Entry 5MY1 (electron microscopy, 7.60 A resolution (low resolution: residue-level contacts below are approximate; hydrogen-bond / salt-bridge calls are withheld)); this record covers chains A and L of the 26 polymer chains in the assembly.

== Chain A ==
Molecule: 16S ribosomal RNA
Source organism: Escherichia coli K-12
Sequence (1542 nucleotides; each row starts with the number of its first residue):
     1 AAAUUGAAGA GUUUGAUCAU GGCUCAGAUU GAACGCUGGC GGCAGGCCUA ACACAUGCAA
    61 GUCGAACGGU AACAGGAAGA AGCUUGCUUC UUUGCUGACG AGUGGCGGAC GGGUGAGUAA
   121 UGUCUGGGAA ACUGCCUGAU GGAGGGGGAU AACUACUGGA AACGGUAGCU AAUACCGCAU
   181 AACGUCGCAA GACCAAAGAG GGGGACCUUC GGGCCUCUUG CCAUCGGAUG UGCCCAGAUG
   241 GGAUUAGCUA GUAGGUGGGG UAACGGCUCA CCUAGGCGAC GAUCCCUAGC UGGUCUGAGA
   301 GGAUGACCAG CCACACUGGA ACUGAGACAC GGUCCAGACU CCUACGGGAG GCAGCAGUGG
   361 GGAAUAUUGC ACAAUGGGCG CAAGCCUGAU GCAGCCAUGC CGCGUGUAUG AAGAAGGCCU
   421 UCGGGUUGUA AAGUACUUUC AGCGGGGAGG AAGGGAGUAA AGUUAAUACC UUUGCUCAUU
   481 GACGUUACCC GCAGAAGAAG CACCGGCUAA CUCCGUGCCA GCAGCCGCGG UAAUACGGAG
   541 GGUGCAAGCG UUAAUCGGAA UUACUGGGCG UAAAGCGCAC GCAGGCGGUU UGUUAAGUCA
   601 GAUGUGAAAU CCCCGGGCUC AACCUGGGAA CUGCAUCUGA UACUGGCAAG CUUGAGUCUC
   661 GUAGAGGGGG GUAGAAUUCC AGGUGUAGCG GUGAAAUGCG UAGAGAUCUG GAGGAAUACC
   721 GGUGGCGAAG GCGGCCCCCU GGACGAAGAC UGACGCUCAG GUGCGAAAGC GUGGGGAGCA
   781 AACAGGAUUA GAUACCCUGG UAGUCCACGC CGUAAACGAU GUCGACUUGG AGGUUGUGCC
   841 CUUGAGGCGU GGCUUCCGGA GCUAACGCGU UAAGUCGACC GCCUGGGGAG UACGGCCGCA
   901 AGGUUAAAAC UCAAAUGAAU UGACGGGGGC CCGCACAAGC GGUGGAGCAU GUGGUUUAAU
   961 UCGAUGCAAC GCGAAGAACC UUACCUGGUC UUGACAUCCA CGGAAGUUUU CAGAGAUGAG
  1021 AAUGUGCCUU CGGGAACCGU GAGACAGGUG CUGCAUGGCU GUCGUCAGCU CGUGUUGUGA
  1081 AAUGUUGGGU UAAGUCCCGC AACGAGCGCA ACCCUUAUCC UUUGUUGCCA GCGGUCCGGC
  1141 CGGGAACUCA AAGGAGACUG CCAGUGAUAA ACUGGAGGAA GGUGGGGAUG ACGUCAAGUC
  1201 AUCAUGGCCC UUACGACCAG GGCUACACAC GUGCUACAAU GGCGCAUACA AAGAGAAGCG
  1261 ACCUCGCGAG AGCAAGCGGA CCUCAUAAAG UGCGUCGUAG UCCGGAUUGG AGUCUGCAAC
  1321 UCGACUCCAU GAAGUCGGAA UCGCUAGUAA UCGUGGAUCA GAAUGCCACG GUGAAUACGU
  1381 UCCCGGGCCU UGUACACACC GCCCGUCACA CCAUGGGAGU GGGUUGCAAA AGAAGUAGGU
  1441 AGCUUAACCU UCGGGAGGGC GCUUACCACU UUGUGAUUCA UGACUGGGGU GAAGUCGUAA
  1501 CAAGGUAACC GUAGGGGAAC CUGCGGUUGG AUCACCUCCU UA
Disordered / not traced: 1-4, 1535-1542

== Chain L ==
Protein: 30S ribosomal protein S12
Source organism: Escherichia coli K-12
UniProt: P0A7S3 (RS12_ECOLI); residues 1-123 here correspond to UniProt positions 2-124 (UniProt number = residue number + 1)
Amino-acid sequence (123 residues; numbered 1 to 123; the number before each row is that of its first residue):
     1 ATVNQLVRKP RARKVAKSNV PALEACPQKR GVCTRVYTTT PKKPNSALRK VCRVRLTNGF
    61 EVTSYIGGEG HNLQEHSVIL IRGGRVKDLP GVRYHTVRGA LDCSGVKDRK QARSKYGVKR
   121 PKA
Swiss-Prot annotation at these positions:
  - modified residue: Asp88 (3-methylthioaspartic acid), Lys107 (N6-acetyllysine)

== How chain A and chain L interact ==
Residue-residue contacts (100; chain A residue first):
  A33(A) - Pro27(L)
  A33(A) - Gln28(L)
  C34(A) - Gln28(L)
  C34(A) - Val97(L)
  G35(A) - Arg98(L)
  G35(A) - Gly99(L)
  G35(A) - Arg113(L)
  G35(A) - Ser114(L)
  G35(A) - Tyr116(L)
  C36(A) - Ser114(L)
  C36(A) - Val118(L)
  C36(A) - Lys119(L)
  C36(A) - Arg120(L)
  U37(A) - Lys119(L)
  U37(A) - Arg120(L)
  G302(A) - Arg13(L)
  A303(A) - Arg13(L)
  G362(A) - Arg30(L)
  G362(A) - Thr57(L)
  A363(A) - Ala25(L)
  A363(A) - Cys26(L)
  A363(A) - Pro27(L)
  A363(A) - Gln28(L)
  A363(A) - Lys29(L)
  A363(A) - Arg30(L)
  A363(A) - Thr57(L)
  A363(A) - Leu80(L)
  G500(A) - Arg120(L)
  C501(A) - Arg113(L)
  C501(A) - Ser114(L)
  A502(A) - Ala112(L)
  A502(A) - Arg113(L)
  A502(A) - Ser114(L)
  A502(A) - Lys115(L)
  C503(A) - Ala112(L)
  C503(A) - Lys115(L)
  C518(A) - Ser46(L)
  C519(A) - Ser46(L)
  C519(A) - Ala47(L)
  A520(A) - Ala47(L)
  A520(A) - Leu48(L)
  A520(A) - Glu69(L)
  G521(A) - Arg49(L)
  G521(A) - Lys50(L)
  G521(A) - Gly68(L)
  G521(A) - Glu69(L)
  C522(A) - Asn45(L)
  C522(A) - Arg49(L)
  C522(A) - Tyr65(L)
  C522(A) - Gly67(L)
  C522(A) - Gly68(L)
  C522(A) - Asp88(L)
  A523(A) - Arg49(L)
  A523(A) - Val86(L)
  A523(A) - Lys87(L)
  A523(A) - Asp88(L)
  G527(A) - Asn45(L)
  C528(A) - Asn45(L)
  G529(A) - Asn45(L)
  G529(A) - Ser46(L)
  G529(A) - Ala47(L)
  C536(A) - Glu69(L)
  G537(A) - Glu69(L)
  G537(A) - Arg109(L)
  G537(A) - Tyr116(L)
  G538(A) - Arg109(L)
  G538(A) - Lys110(L)
  G538(A) - Gln111(L)
  A539(A) - Lys110(L)
  A539(A) - Gln111(L)
  U551(A) - Arg82(L)
  U552(A) - Pro27(L)
  U552(A) - Arg82(L)
  A553(A) - Ala25(L)
  A553(A) - Cys26(L)
  A553(A) - Pro27(L)
  A554(A) - Ser18(L)
  A554(A) - Leu23(L)
  U562(A) - Arg11(L)
  U562(A) - Ala12(L)
  U562(A) - Arg13(L)
  A563(A) - Arg11(L)
  C564(A) - Leu6(L)
  C564(A) - Arg11(L)
  G567(A) - Ala1(L)
  G567(A) - Arg11(L)
  G568(A) - Ala1(L)
  G585(A) - Asn4(L)
  C880(A) - Asn4(L)
  C880(A) - Gln5(L)
  G881(A) - Gln5(L)
  G881(A) - Arg8(L)
  C882(A) - Ala1(L)
  C882(A) - Gln5(L)
  C882(A) - Arg8(L)
  C882(A) - Lys9(L)
  U884(A) - Arg11(L)
  C912(A) - Lys42(L)
  G1491(A) - Lys43(L)
  A1492(A) - Lys43(L)
Other interface residues (no listed pair), chain A (49 interface residues in all): A32, C549, G550, C879, C883, A913
Other interface residues (no listed pair), chain L (57 interface residues in all): Pro10, Pro44, Gly70, Gly83, Gly84, Leu89, Ala100, Asp108

== Summary ==
The interface between chain A and chain L involves 49 residues on one side and 57 on the other.
Here chain A is 16S ribosomal RNA and chain L is 30S ribosomal protein S12, both from Escherichia coli K-12.
Entry 5MY1 (E. coli expressome) was determined by electron microscopy.
